Entry 3OU3 (X-ray diffraction, 1.70 A resolution); this record covers chains A and B of the 3 polymer chains in the assembly.

[Chain A (and B)]
Molecule: HIV-1 protease
Organism: Human immunodeficiency virus 1
Notes: chain B of this document is another copy of the same molecule, construct and numbering; everything in this record applies to it too
Reference sequence: Q000H7 (Q000H7_9HIV1); numbering as in UniProt (aligned over 1-99)
Sequence (99 residues; each row starts with the number of its first residue):
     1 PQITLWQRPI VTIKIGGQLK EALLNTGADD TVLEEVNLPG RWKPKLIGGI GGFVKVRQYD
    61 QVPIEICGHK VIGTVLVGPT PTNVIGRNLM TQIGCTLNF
Sequence notes: conflict N25 (Asp in Q000H7), E35 (Asp in Q000H7), V36 (Ile in Q000H7), L46 (Met in Q000H7)

[How chain A and chain B interact]
Residue-residue contacts (83; chain A residue first):
  P1(A) with L97(B); N98(B); F99(B), hydrogen bond (backbone-backbone)
  Q2(A) with T96(B), hydrogen bond; L97(B); N98(B)
  I3(A) with T96(B); L97(B), hydrogen bond (backbone-backbone); F99(B), hydrophobic
  T4(A) with T96(B)
  L5(A) with T26(B); R87(B), hydrogen bond (backbone-side chain); M90(B), hydrophobic; T91(B); C95(B)
  W6(A) with R87(B), hydrogen bond (backbone-side chain); T91(B)
  Q7(A) with R87(B), hydrogen bond (backbone-side chain)
  R8(A) with D29(B), salt bridge; R87(B)
  P9(A) with T26(B); R87(B); L97(B), hydrophobic
  L23(A) with G27(B)
  L24(A) with T26(B), hydrogen bond (backbone-side chain); L97(B), hydrophobic
  N25(A) with N25(B); T26(B); G27(B), hydrogen bond (side chain-backbone)
  T26(A) with L5(B); P9(B); L24(B), hydrogen bond (side chain-backbone); N25(B); T26(B), hydrogen bond (side chain-backbone); L97(B)
  G27(A) with L23(B); N25(B), hydrogen bond (backbone-side chain)
  D29(A) with R8(B), salt bridge
  C67(A) with F99(B), hydrophobic
  H69(A) with F99(B), hydrogen bond (side chain-backbone)
  R87(A) with L5(B), hydrogen bond (side chain-backbone); W6(B), hydrogen bond (side chain-backbone); Q7(B), hydrogen bond (side chain-backbone); R8(B); P9(B)
  M90(A) with L5(B), hydrophobic
  T91(A) with L5(B); W6(B)
  I93(A) with F99(B)
  G94(A) with N98(B); F99(B)
  C95(A) with L5(B); L97(B), hydrophobic; N98(B); F99(B), hydrophobic
  T96(A) with Q2(B), hydrogen bond; I3(B); T4(B); T96(B); L97(B); N98(B), hydrogen bond (backbone-backbone)
  L97(A) with P1(B); Q2(B); I3(B), hydrogen bond (backbone-backbone); P9(B), hydrophobic; L24(B), hydrophobic; T26(B); C95(B), hydrophobic; T96(B); L97(B), hydrophobic
  N98(A) with P1(B); Q2(B); G94(B); C95(B); T96(B), hydrogen bond (backbone-backbone); N98(B)
  F99(A) with P1(B), hydrogen bond (backbone-backbone); I3(B), hydrophobic; C67(B), hydrophobic; H69(B), hydrogen bond (backbone-side chain); I93(B); G94(B); C95(B), hydrophobic
Also at the interface, not in a pair above, chain A (30 interface residues in all): I66, P81, Q92
Also at the interface, not in a pair above, chain B (30 interface residues in all): I50, I66, Q92

[Summary]
Chain A and chain B each contribute 30 residues to their interface, with 21 hydrogen bonds and 2 salt bridges.
Polar contacts include R8(A)-D29(B), Q2(A)-T96(B) and L5(A)-R87(B).
Chain A and chain B are both HIV-1 protease (Human immunodeficiency virus 1); the structure, MDR769 HIV-1
protease complexed with PR/RT hepta-peptide, was determined by X-ray diffraction, deposited together with
3OTS, 3OTY, 3OU1, 3OU4, 3OUA, 3OUB, 3OUC and 3OUD.
